3ELY - chain A; structure by X-ray diffraction, 2.40 A resolution.

# Chain A
Molecule: Methyltransferase
Source organism: Wesselsbron virus
Notes: EC 2.1.1.57; fragment: NS5 N-terminal methyltransferase domain
UniProt: C8XPB0 (C8XPB0_9FLAV); residues 1-292 here correspond to UniProt positions 2500-2791 (UniProt number = residue number + 2499)
Amino-acid sequence (300 residues; numbered -7 to 292; the number before each row is that of its first residue; numbers below 1 keep their minus sign (Met-7 is residue -7)):
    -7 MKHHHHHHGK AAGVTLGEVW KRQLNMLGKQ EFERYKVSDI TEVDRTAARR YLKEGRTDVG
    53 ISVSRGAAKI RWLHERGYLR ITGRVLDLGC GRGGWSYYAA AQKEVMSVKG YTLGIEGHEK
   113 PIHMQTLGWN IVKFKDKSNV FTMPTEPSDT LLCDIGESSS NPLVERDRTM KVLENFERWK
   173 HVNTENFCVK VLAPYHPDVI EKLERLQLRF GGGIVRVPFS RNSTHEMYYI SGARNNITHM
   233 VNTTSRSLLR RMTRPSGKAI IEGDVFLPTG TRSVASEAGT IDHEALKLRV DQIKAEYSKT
Unresolved in the structure: -7 to 5, 267-292
Differences from the reference sequence: expression tag (-7 to 0)
Residues lining bound ligands: S-adenosylhomocysteine (SAH): Ser56, Gly58, Ala59, Gly81, Cys82, Gly83, Arg84, Gly85, Gly86, Trp87, Thr104, Leu105, His110, Glu111, Ser130, Asn131, Val132, Phe133, Asp146, Ile147

# In short
Bound to chain A: S-adenosylhomocysteine.
Chain A is Methyltransferase (Wesselsbron virus); the structure, Wesselsbron virus Methyltransferase in
complex with AdoHcy, was determined by X-ray diffraction, deposited together with 3ELD, 3ELU, 3ELW, 3EMB and
3EMD.
